Entry 3GCT (X-ray diffraction, 1.60 A resolution); this record covers chains F and G of the 4 polymer chains in the assembly.

# Chain F
Name: Gamma-chymotrypsin A
Source organism: Bos taurus
Notes: EC 3.4.21.1
UniProtKB: P00766 (CTRA_BOVIN); numbering as in UniProt (aligned over 16-146)
Amino-acid sequence (131 residues; numbered 16 to 146; the number before each row is that of its first residue):
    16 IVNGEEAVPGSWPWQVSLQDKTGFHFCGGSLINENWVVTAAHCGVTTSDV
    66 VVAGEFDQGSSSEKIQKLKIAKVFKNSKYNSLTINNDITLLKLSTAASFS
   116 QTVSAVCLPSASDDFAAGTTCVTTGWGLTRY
Swiss-Prot annotation at these positions:
  - active site (Charge relay system): His57, Asp102
Disulfides: Cys42-Cys58

# Chain G
Name: Gamma-chymotrypsin A
Source organism: Bos taurus
Notes: EC 3.4.21.1
UniProtKB: P00766 (CTRA_BOVIN); residues 149-245 here = UniProt positions 149-245
Amino-acid sequence (97 residues; each row starts with the number of its first residue):
   149 ANTPDRLQQASLPLLSNTNCKKYWGTKIKDAMICAGASGVSSCMGDSGGP
   199 LVCKKNGAWTLVGIVSWGSSTCSTSTPGVYARVTALVNWVQQTLAAN
Not modelled in the structure: 149-150
Swiss-Prot annotation at these positions:
  - active site: Ser195 (Charge relay system)
Disulfides: Cys168-Cys182, Cys191-Cys220

# Interface between chain F and chain G
Residue-residue contacts - 153 pairs, chain F then chain G:
  Ile16(F) with Gln156(G); Gln157(G); Ala158(G), hydrophobic; Ser189(G); Asp194(G), hydrogen bond (backbone-side chain)
  Val17(F) with Val188(G); Ser189(G), hydrogen bond (backbone-backbone); Cys220(G), hydrophobic; Thr222(G)
  Asn18(F) with Gly187(G), hydrogen bond (side chain-backbone); Val188(G); Thr222(G)
  Gly19(F) with Gln157(G)
  Glu20(F) with Gln156(G); Gln157(G), hydrogen bond
  Glu21(F) with Arg154(G), salt bridge; Leu155(G); Gln156(G)
  Ala22(F) with Leu155(G), hydrogen bond (backbone-backbone); Gln157(G)
  Trp27(F) with Gln157(G), hydrogen bond; Trp207(G), hydrophobic
  Trp29(F) with Trp207(G), hydrophobic
  Gln30(F) with Leu155(G); Pro198(G)
  His40(F) with Gly193(G), hydrogen bond (side chain-backbone)
  Phe41(F) with Gly193(G)
  Cys42(F) with Gly193(G); Ser195(G), hydrogen bond (side chain-backbone)
  Gly43(F) with Ser195(G), hydrogen bond (backbone-backbone); Gly196(G); Gly197(G)
  Gly44(F) with Gly196(G); Gly197(G)
  Ser45(F) with Pro198(G); Leu209(G)
  Ile47(F) with Val238(G), hydrophobic
  Asn48(F) with Leu242(G)
  Trp51(F) with Leu242(G), hydrophobic; Asn245(G)
  Val53(F) with Gly196(G); Leu209(G), hydrophobic
  Thr54(F) with Gly196(G); Ile212(G)
  Ala55(F) with Gly196(G); Ile212(G); Val213(G)
  His57(F) with Ser195(G), hydrogen bond; Ser214(G)
  Cys58(F) with Ser195(G)
  Phe71(F) with Asp153(G); Arg154(G); Leu155(G), hydrogen bond (backbone-backbone)
  Asp72(F) with Asp153(G); Arg154(G), salt bridge
  Gln73(F) with Asp153(G), hydrogen bond (backbone-backbone)
  Gly74(F) with Asp153(G)
  Phe89(F) with Trp237(G); Thr241(G); Asn245(G)
  Asn91(F) with Leu234(G); Trp237(G)
  Thr98(F) with Met180(G)
  Ile99(F) with Met180(G); Ser214(G); Trp215(G)
  Asn100(F) with Lys177(G); Ala179(G); Met180(G)
  Asn101(F) with Ala179(G); Leu234(G)
  Asp102(F) with Ser214(G), hydrogen bond; Ala229(G)
  Ile103(F) with Ile212(G), hydrophobic; Trp237(G), hydrophobic; Val238(G), hydrophobic
  Leu105(F) with Trp237(G), hydrophobic; Thr241(G); Leu242(G), hydrophobic
  Lys107(F) with Asn245(G), hydrogen bond (side chain-backbone)
  Val121(F) with Val200(G), hydrophobic; Trp207(G); Leu209(G), hydrophobic
  Cys122(F) with Ala206(G), hydrophobic; Trp207(G), hydrogen bond (backbone-backbone); Thr208(G); Leu209(G), hydrogen bond (backbone-backbone)
  Leu123(F) with Thr208(G)
  Pro124(F) with Thr208(G); Leu209(G); Val231(G); Thr232(G); Val235(G)
  Ser125(F) with Thr232(G)
  Ala126(F) with Thr232(G); Val235(G); Asn236(G)
  Asp128(F) with Thr232(G)
  Asp129(F) with Lys203(G)
  Phe130(F) with Leu162(G), hydrophobic; Cys201(G), hydrophobic; Lys203(G); Val210(G), hydrophobic
  Ala131(F) with Leu162(G)
  Ala132(F) with Leu162(G); Leu163(G); Ser164(G)
  Gly133(F) with Leu162(G), hydrogen bond (backbone-backbone)
  Thr134(F) with Leu160(G); Pro161(G); Leu162(G), hydrogen bond (backbone-backbone)
  Thr135(F) with Ser159(G); Leu160(G)
  Cys136(F) with Ser159(G); Leu160(G), hydrogen bond (backbone-backbone); Leu162(G), hydrophobic; Leu199(G), hydrophobic; Val200(G); Cys201(G), disulfide
  Val137(F) with Ala158(G); Pro198(G); Leu199(G); Val200(G), hydrogen bond (backbone-backbone); Trp207(G), hydrophobic
  Thr138(F) with Gln157(G); Ala158(G), hydrogen bond (backbone-backbone); Leu160(G); Ser190(G); Pro198(G), hydrogen bond (side chain-backbone); Val213(G)
  Thr139(F) with Gln156(G); Gln157(G); Pro198(G)
  Gly140(F) with Leu155(G); Gln156(G), hydrogen bond (backbone-backbone); Asp194(G)
  Trp141(F) with Thr151(G); Pro152(G); Asp153(G), hydrogen bond (side chain-backbone); Arg154(G); Leu155(G); Asp194(G), hydrogen bond (backbone-side chain)
  Gly142(F) with Pro152(G); Met192(G); Gly193(G); Asp194(G), hydrogen bond (backbone-side chain)
  Leu143(F) with Thr151(G); Cys191(G); Met192(G), hydrogen bond (backbone-backbone)
  Thr144(F) with Pro152(G)
  Tyr146(F) with Met192(G), hydrophobic; Ser218(G); Thr219(G)
Interface residues without a listed pair, chain F (65 interface residues in all): Lys87, Lys90, Thr104
Interface residues without a listed pair, chain G (59 interface residues in all): Tyr228, Gln239
Inter-chain disulfides: Cys136(F)-Cys201(G)

# In short
The interface between chain F and chain G involves 65 residues on one side and 59 on the other; the contacts
include 1 disulfide bond, 27 hydrogen bonds and 2 salt bridges. Among the polar pairs are Glu21(F)-Arg154(G),
Asp72(F)-Arg154(G) and Ile16(F)-Asp194(G).
Chain F is Gamma-chymotrypsin A and chain G is Gamma-chymotrypsin A, both from Bos taurus; the structure,
Structure of gamma-*chymotrypsin in the range $p*h 2.0 to $p*h 10.5 suggests that gamma-chymotrypsin is a ...,
was determined by X-ray diffraction together with 2GCT from the same study.
